Entry 8FQK (electron microscopy, 3.50 A resolution); this record covers chains C and D of the 7 polymer chains in the assembly.

[Chain C (and D)]
Protein: Scaffolding domain delta
Organism: Escherichia phage HK97
Notes: chain D of this document is another copy of the same molecule, construct and numbering; everything in this record applies to it too
Reference sequence: P49861 (CAPSD_BPHK7); numbering as in UniProt (aligned over 1-385)
Amino-acid sequence (385 residues; row label = number of the first residue in the row):
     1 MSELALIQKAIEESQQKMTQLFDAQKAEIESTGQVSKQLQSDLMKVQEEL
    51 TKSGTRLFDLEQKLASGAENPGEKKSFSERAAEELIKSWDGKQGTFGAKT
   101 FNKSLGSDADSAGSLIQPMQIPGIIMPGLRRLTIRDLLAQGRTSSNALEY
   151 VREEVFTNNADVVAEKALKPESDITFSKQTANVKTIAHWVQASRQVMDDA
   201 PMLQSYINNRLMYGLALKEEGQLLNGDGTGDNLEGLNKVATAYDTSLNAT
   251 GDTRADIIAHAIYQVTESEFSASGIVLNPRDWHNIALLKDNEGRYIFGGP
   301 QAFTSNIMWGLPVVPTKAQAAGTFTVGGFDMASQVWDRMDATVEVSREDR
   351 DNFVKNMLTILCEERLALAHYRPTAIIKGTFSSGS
Unresolved in the structure: 1-75, 106-130, 158-172, 384-385 (chain D: 1-75, 103-130, 158-172, 384-385)
Curated features (UniProtKB/Swiss-Prot):
  - cross-link: Lys169 (Isoaspartyl lysine isopeptide (Lys-Asn) (interchain with N-356)), Asn356 (Isoaspartyl lysine isopeptide (Asn-Lys) (interchain with K-169))
  - mutagenesis: Lys103 (K103L: Reduced cleavage efficiency), Lys169 (K169Y: Loss of ability to form cross-links between subunits), Asn356 (N356D: Loss of cleavage and cross-linking), Cys362 (C362S: No loss in the ability to form cross-links)

[How chain C and chain D interact]
Residue-residue contacts (49):
  Gln191(C) - Val151(D)
  Ser193(C) - Glu149(D)
  Gln195(C) - Ser145(D)
  Gln195(C) - Ala147(D)  hydrogen bond (side chain-backbone)
  Gln195(C) - Leu148(D)
  Gln195(C) - Glu149(D)
  Asp199(C) - Thr143(D)
  Asp199(C) - Ser144(D)  hydrogen bond (side chain-backbone)
  Pro201(C) - Arg142(D)
  Met202(C) - Arg142(D)
  Met202(C) - Thr143(D)
  Met202(C) - Ser145(D)
  Met202(C) - Leu148(D)  hydrophobic
  Met202(C) - Trp336(D)  hydrophobic
  Ser205(C) - Gly141(D)
  Ser205(C) - Arg142(D)  hydrogen bond (side chain-backbone)
  Ser205(C) - Gln334(D)  hydrogen bond (backbone-side chain)
  Ser205(C) - Trp336(D)
  Tyr206(C) - Tyr150(D)
  Tyr206(C) - Trp336(D)  hydrophobic
  Asn209(C) - Met331(D)
  Arg210(C) - Glu153(D)  salt bridge
  Arg210(C) - Met331(D)
  Arg210(C) - Tyr371(D)
  Tyr213(C) - Glu269(D)  hydrogen bond (side chain-backbone)
  Tyr213(C) - Phe270(D)  hydrophobic
  Tyr213(C) - Met331(D)  hydrophobic
  Pro279(C) - Tyr263(D)
  Pro279(C) - Thr266(D)
  Arg280(C) - Tyr263(D)
  His283(C) - His260(D)  hydrogen bond
  His283(C) - Tyr263(D)
  Lys289(C) - Thr250(D)
  Lys289(C) - Asp252(D)  salt bridge
  Tyr295(C) - Asp256(D)  hydrogen bond
  Pro300(C) - Ala259(D)  hydrophobic
  Pro300(C) - Trp309(D)  hydrophobic
  Gln301(C) - Trp309(D)
  Phe303(C) - Tyr263(D)  hydrophobic
  Thr304(C) - Trp309(D)
  Lys317(C) - Thr266(D)
  Lys317(C) - Glu267(D)  hydrogen bond (side chain-backbone)
  Lys317(C) - Glu269(D)  salt bridge
  Phe353(C) - Phe176(D)  hydrophobic
  Val354(C) - Lys178(D)
  Lys355(C) - Lys178(D)
  Met357(C) - Glu149(D)
  Met357(C) - Tyr150(D)
  Met357(C) - Val151(D)  hydrophobic
Interface residues without a listed pair, chain C (28 interface residues in all): Arg131, Asn208, Leu217
Interface residues without a listed pair, chain D (31 interface residues in all): Ile174, Ile262, Ser271

[Overview]
28 residues of chain C and 31 residues of chain D are in contact, with 8 hydrogen bonds and 3 salt bridges.
Polar contacts include Arg210(C)-Glu153(D), Lys289(C)-Asp252(D) and Lys317(C)-Glu269(D). UniProt lists 4
mutagenesis sites on chain C.
Chain C and chain D are both Scaffolding domain delta (Escherichia phage HK97); the structure, Asymmetric unit
of HK97 phage prohead I, was determined by electron microscopy together with 8FQL from the same study.
